PDB entry 6VFH | electron microscopy, 3.86 A resolution | chains A and B

Chain A:
Molecule: T33_dn10A
Source organism: synthetic construct
Amino-acid sequence (121 residues; each row starts with the number of its first residue; numbers below 1 keep their minus sign (Met-1 is residue -1)):
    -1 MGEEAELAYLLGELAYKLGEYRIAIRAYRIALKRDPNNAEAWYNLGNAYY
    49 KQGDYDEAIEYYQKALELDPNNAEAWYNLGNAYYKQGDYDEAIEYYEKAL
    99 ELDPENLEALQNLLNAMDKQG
Unresolved in the structure: -1 to 0

Chain B:
Molecule: T33_dn10B
Source organism: synthetic construct
Amino-acid sequence (288 residues; each row starts with the number of its first residue; numbering starts at 0):
     0 MIEEVVAEMIDILAESSKKSIEELARAADNKTTEKAVAEAIEEIARLATA
    50 AIQLIEALAKNLASEEFMARAISAIAELAKKAIEAIYRLADNHTTDTFMA
   100 RAIAAIANLAVTAILAIAALASNHTTEEFMARAISAIAELAKKAIEAIYR
   150 LADNHTTDKFMAAAIEAIALLATLAILAIALLASNHTTEKFMARAIMAIA
   200 ILAAKAIEAIYRLADNHTSPTYIEKAIEAIEKIARKAIKAIEMLAKNITT
   250 EEYKEKAKKIIDIIRKLAKMAIKKLEDNRTLEHHHHHH
Unresolved in the structure: 0, 278-287

Chain A / chain B interface:
Pairs across the interface (18):
  Pro102(A) - Met269(B)
  Glu103(A) - Met269(B)
  Glu103(A) - Lys273(B)  salt bridge
  Leu105(A) - Met269(B)  hydrophobic
  Leu105(A) - Lys273(B)
  Leu108(A) - Lys265(B)
  Leu108(A) - Leu266(B)  hydrophobic
  Gln109(A) - Glu207(B)  hydrogen bond
  Gln109(A) - Leu266(B)
  Leu111(A) - Ile262(B)  hydrophobic
  Leu112(A) - Met196(B)
  Leu112(A) - Ala199(B)
  Leu112(A) - Ala203(B)  hydrophobic
  Met115(A) - Lys255(B)  hydrogen bond (backbone-side chain)
  Met115(A) - Ile259(B)  hydrophobic
  Met115(A) - Ile262(B)  hydrophobic
  Asp116(A) - Met196(B)
  Asp116(A) - Ile200(B)
Interface residues without a listed pair, chain A (10 interface residues in all): Gln118
Interface residues without a listed pair, chain B (15 interface residues in all): Tyr210, Lys258, Ala270

Summary:
The interface between chain A and chain B involves 10 residues on one side and 15 on the other, with 2
hydrogen bonds and 1 salt bridge. Polar pairs include Glu103(A)-Lys273(B), Gln109(A)-Glu207(B) and
Met115(A)-Lys255(B).
Chain A is T33_dn10A and chain B is T33_dn10B, both from synthetic construct; the structure, De novo designed
tetrahedral nanoparticle T33_dn10, was determined by electron microscopy (same publication as 6V8E, 6VFJ and
6VEH).
